PDB entry 8FNL | electron microscopy, 2.80 A resolution | chains A and F of the 12 polymer chains in the assembly

[Chain A]
Molecule: Lamina-associated polypeptide 2, isoform alpha, Integrase chimera
Source organism: Homo sapiens
Notes: EC 2.7.7.-, 3.1.-.-
UniProtKB: chimeric construct of P42166, P12497: residues -53 to -3 from P42166 (LAP2A_HUMAN) positions 50-100 (UniProt number = residue number + 103); residues 1-288 from P12497 positions 1148-1435 (UniProt number = residue number + 1147)
Amino-acid sequence (364 residues; each row starts with the number of its first residue; numbers below 1 keep their minus sign (Gly-75 is residue -75)):
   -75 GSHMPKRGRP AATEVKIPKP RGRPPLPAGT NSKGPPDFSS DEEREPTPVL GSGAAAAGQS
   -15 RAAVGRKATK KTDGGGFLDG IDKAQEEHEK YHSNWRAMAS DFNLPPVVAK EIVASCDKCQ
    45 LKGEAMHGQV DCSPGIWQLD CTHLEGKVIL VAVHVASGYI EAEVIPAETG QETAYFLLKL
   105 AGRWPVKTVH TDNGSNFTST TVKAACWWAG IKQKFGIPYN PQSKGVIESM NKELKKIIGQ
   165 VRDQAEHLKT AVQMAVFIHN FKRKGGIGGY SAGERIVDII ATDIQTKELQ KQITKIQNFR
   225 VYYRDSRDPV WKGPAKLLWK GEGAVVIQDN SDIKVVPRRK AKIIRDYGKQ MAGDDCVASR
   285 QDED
Disordered / not traced: -75 to 0, 229-235, 269-288
Differences from the reference sequence: expression tag (-75 to -54); conflict Gln-17 (Arg86 in P42166); linker (-2 to 0); engineered mutation Lys138 (Glu1285 in P12497), Lys148 (Gln1295 in P12497)
Bound ions: Zn2+: His12, His16, Cys40, Cys43; Mg2+ site 1: Asp64, Asp116 (together with Dolutegravir); Mg2+ site 2: Asp64, Glu152 (together with Dolutegravir)
Small-molecule neighbours: Dolutegravir (DLU; (4R,12aS)-N-(2,4-difluorobenzyl)-7-hydroxy-4-methyl-6,8-dioxo-3,4,6,8,12,12a-hexahydro-2H-pyrido[1',2':4,5]pyrazino[2,1-b][1,3]oxazine-9-carboxamide): Asp64, Cys65, Asp116, Asn117, Gly118, Tyr143, Pro145, Gln146, Glu152
UniProt features mapped onto this chain:
  - modified residue: Thr-46 (Phosphothreonine), Ser-44 (Phosphoserine), Ser-37 (Phosphoserine), Ser-36 (Phosphoserine), Thr-29 (Phosphothreonine), Ser-24 (Phosphoserine), Arg-15 (Omega-N-methylarginine)
  - zinc finger: Asp3 to Gln44 (Integrase-type)
  - DNA-binding region: Phe223 to Asp270 (Integrase-type)
  - binding site (Zn(2+)): His12, His16, Cys40, Cys43
  - binding site (Mg(2+)): Asp64, Asp116, Glu152
From the paper describing this entry:
  - mutagenesis - E138K/G140A/Q148K (1.0 kcal/mol): decreased binding to Dolutegravir (from molecular simulation)
  - mutagenesis - E138K/G140A/Q148K (1.0 kcal/mol): decreased binding to DTG (from molecular simulation)
  - catalytic residues: Glu152 (citing earlier work)
  - mutagenesis - G140A (3- to 5-fold), G140S (3- to 5-fold), Q148K (5- to 10-fold): decreased catalytic activity
  - mutagenesis - E138K: unchanged catalytic activity
  - mutagenesis - Q148K: decreased growth

[Chain F]
Molecule: 25-nt DNA strand
Sequence (25 nucleotides; numbered -3 to 21; the number before each row is that of its first residue; numbers below 1 keep their minus sign (DA-3 is residue -3)):
    -3 AGCGTGGGCG GGAAAATCTC TAGCA
Disordered / not traced: -3 to 4

[Interface between chain A and chain F]
Contacting residue pairs (9):
  Thr66(A) - DA21(F)  hydrogen bond to the phosphate
  Glu152(A) - DC20(F)  sugar contact
  Ser153(A) - DG19(F)  hydrogen bond to the base
  Ser153(A) - DC20(F)  base contact
  Asn155(A) - DC20(F)  phosphate contact
  Lys156(A) - DA18(F)  base contact
  Lys156(A) - DG19(F)  sugar contact
  Lys156(A) - DC20(F)  sugar contact
  Lys159(A) - DA21(F)  salt bridge to the phosphate
Also at the interface, not in a pair above, chain A (9 interface residues in all): Cys65, His67, Glu92

[Summary]
9 residues of chain A face 4 of chain F across their interface, with 2 hydrogen bonds and 1 salt bridge. Polar
pairs include Ser153(A)-DG19(F), Thr66(A)-DA21(F) and Lys159(A)-DA21(F). Ligands of chain A: Dolutegravir.
From the paper: the catalytic residue Glu152(A); G140A, G140S and Q148K of chain A reduce catalytic activity;
5 substitutions were tested in all.
Here chain A is Lamina-associated polypeptide 2, isoform alpha, Integrase chimera (Homo sapiens) and chain F
is a 25-nt DNA strand. Entry 8FNL (Structure of E138K/Q148K HIV-1 intasome with Dolutegravir bound) was
determined by electron microscopy together with 8FND, 8FNG, 8FNH, 8FNJ, 8FNM, 8FNO, 8FNP and 8FNQ from the
same study.
